PDB entry 6O8D | X-ray diffraction, 3.55 A resolution | chains L and H of the 3 polymer chains in the assembly

# Chain L
Molecule: Anti-CD28xCD3 CODV Fab Light chain
From: Homo sapiens
Notes: antibody fragment or engineered binder
Chain sequence (338 residues; numbered 1 to 338; the number before each row is that of its first residue):
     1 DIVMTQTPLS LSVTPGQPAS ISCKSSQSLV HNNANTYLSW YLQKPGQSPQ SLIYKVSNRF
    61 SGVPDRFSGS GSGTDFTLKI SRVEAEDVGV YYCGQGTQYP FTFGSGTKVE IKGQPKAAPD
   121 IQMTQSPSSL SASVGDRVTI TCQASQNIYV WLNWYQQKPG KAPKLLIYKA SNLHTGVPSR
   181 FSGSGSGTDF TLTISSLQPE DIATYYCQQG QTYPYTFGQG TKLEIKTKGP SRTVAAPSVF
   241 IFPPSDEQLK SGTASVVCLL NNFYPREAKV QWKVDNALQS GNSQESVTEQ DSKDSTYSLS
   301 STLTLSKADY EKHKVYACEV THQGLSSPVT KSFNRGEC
Disulfide bonds: Cys-23/Cys-93, Cys-142/Cys-207, Cys-258/Cys-318

# Chain H
Molecule: Anti-CD28xCD3 CODV Fab Heavy chain
From: Homo sapiens
Notes: antibody fragment or engineered binder
Chain sequence (358 residues; numbered 1 to 358; the number before each row is that of its first residue):
     1 QVQLVQSGAE VVKPGASVKV SCKASGYTFT SYYIHWVRQA PGQGLEWIGS IYPGNVNTNY
    61 AQKFQGRATL TVDTSISTAY MELSRLRSDD TAVYYCTRSH YGLDWNFDVW GKGTTVTVSS
   121 SQVQLVESGG GVVQPGRSLR LSCAASGFTF TKAWMHWVRQ APGKQLEWVA QIKDKSNSYA
   181 TYYADSVKGR FTISRDDSKN TLYLQMNSLR AEDTAVYYCR GVYYALSPFD YWGQGTLVTV
   241 SSRTASTKGP SVFPLAPSSK STSGGTAALG CLVKDYFPEP VTVSWNSGAL TSGVHTFPAV
   301 LQSSGLYSLS SVVTVPSSSL GTQTYICNVN HKPSNTKVDK KVEPKSCDKT HTHHHHHH
Unresolved in the structure: 261-264, 348-358
Disulfide bonds: Cys-22/Cys-96, Cys-143/Cys-219, Cys-271/Cys-327

# Chain L / chain H interface
Cross-chain cystine bridges: Cys-338(L)/Cys-347(H)
Residue-residue contacts (104):
  Tyr-37(L) with Tyr-224(H), hydrophobic
  Ser-39(L) with Tyr-224(H)
  Tyr-41(L) with Arg-220(H), hydrogen bond; Asp-230(H); Trp-232(H)
  Gln-43(L) with Gln-160(H), hydrogen bond; Leu-166(H); Tyr-218(H)
  Gln-47(L) with Tyr-218(H)
  Ser-48(L) with Tyr-218(H); Gly-233(H); Gln-234(H), hydrogen bond (side chain-backbone)
  Pro-49(L) with Leu-166(H), hydrophobic; Tyr-218(H); Trp-232(H)
  Gln-50(L) with Trp-232(H)
  Ser-51(L) with Asp-230(H), hydrogen bond; Trp-232(H), hydrogen bond
  Tyr-54(L) with Tyr-224(H), hydrogen bond (backbone-side chain)
  Phe-60(L) with Phe-229(H), hydrophobic; Asp-230(H)
  Glu-86(L) with Arg-85(H), salt bridge
  Tyr-92(L) with Gln-160(H); Lys-164(H), hydrogen bond (side chain-backbone); Gln-165(H); Leu-166(H)
  Tyr-99(L) with Gln-171(H), hydrogen bond; Lys-173(H); Tyr-182(H)
  Pro-100(L) with Trp-168(H), hydrophobic
  Phe-101(L) with His-156(H); Trp-168(H)
  Phe-103(L) with Val-158(H), hydrophobic; Gln-165(H); Leu-166(H); Trp-232(H), hydrophobic
  Gly-104(L) with Gln-165(H)
  Ser-105(L) with Gln-165(H), hydrogen bond (backbone-side chain)
  Trp-151(L) with Trp-105(H)
  Asn-153(L) with Trp-105(H), hydrogen bond (side chain-backbone); Asn-106(H)
  Tyr-155(L) with Asn-106(H); Phe-107(H), hydrogen bond (side chain-backbone); Trp-110(H)
  Gln-157(L) with Gln-39(H), hydrogen bond; Tyr-95(H)
  Lys-161(L) with Tyr-95(H)
  Ala-162(L) with Tyr-95(H), hydrophobic; Trp-110(H), hydrophobic; Gly-111(H)
  Pro-163(L) with Leu-45(H), hydrophobic; Tyr-95(H); Trp-110(H)
  Leu-165(L) with Asn-106(H); Phe-107(H)
  Tyr-168(L) with Trp-105(H), hydrophobic; Asn-106(H)
  Tyr-206(L) with Gln-39(H), hydrogen bond; Gly-44(H)
  Gln-208(L) with Trp-105(H), hydrogen bond (side chain-backbone)
  Tyr-213(L) with Tyr-60(H)
  Pro-214(L) with Trp-47(H), hydrophobic
  Tyr-215(L) with Trp-47(H)
  Phe-217(L) with Leu-45(H), hydrophobic; Glu-46(H)
  Gly-218(L) with Gly-44(H); Leu-45(H)
  Gln-219(L) with Gly-44(H)
  Phe-240(L) with Ala-268(H), hydrophobic
  Phe-242(L) with Leu-255(H), hydrophobic; Ala-268(H); Leu-269(H), hydrophobic
  Ser-245(L) with Phe-253(H); Pro-254(H)
  Glu-247(L) with Phe-253(H); Pro-254(H); Lys-340(H), salt bridge
  Gln-248(L) with Phe-253(H); Lys-274(H)
  Thr-253(L) with Lys-274(H)
  Ser-255(L) with Leu-272(H); Lys-274(H)
  Leu-259(L) with Phe-297(H), hydrophobic; Val-312(H), hydrophobic
  Asn-261(L) with His-295(H); Thr-314(H)
  Gln-284(L) with Val-300(H); Leu-301(H); Gln-302(H)
  Glu-285(L) with Val-300(H)
  Ser-286(L) with Phe-297(H); Pro-298(H), hydrogen bond (side chain-backbone); Val-300(H)
  Val-287(L) with Pro-298(H)
  Thr-288(L) with Phe-297(H); Pro-298(H)
  Ser-298(L) with His-295(H), hydrogen bond; Phe-297(H)
  Leu-299(L) with Phe-297(H)
  Ser-300(L) with Phe-297(H)
  Thr-304(L) with Lys-274(H)
  Gly-336(L) with Lys-345(H)
  Cys-338(L) with Lys-345(H); Cys-347(H), disulfide
Also at the interface, not in a pair above, chain L (66 interface residues in all): Leu-38, Lys-55, Arg-66, Gly-160, Gly-220, Ser-251, Val-257, Asn-262, Asp-291, Glu-337
Also at the interface, not in a pair above, chain H (63 interface residues in all): Gln-43, Asn-59, Ala-61, Gln-62, Asp-104, Pro-228, Gly-235, Ala-256, Lys-260, Thr-266, Ala-267, Gly-270, Thr-296, Ser-303

# Summary
Chain L and chain H form an interface of 66 and 63 residues respectively, with 1 disulfide bond, 16 hydrogen
bonds and 2 salt bridges. Polar contacts include Glu-86(L)/Arg-85(H), Glu-247(L)/Lys-340(H) and
Tyr-41(L)/Arg-220(H).
Here chain L is Anti-CD28xCD3 CODV Fab Light chain and chain H is Anti-CD28xCD3 CODV Fab Heavy chain, both
from Homo sapiens. Entry 6O8D (Anti-CD28xCD3 CODV Fab bound to CD28) was determined by X-ray diffraction
together with 6O89 from the same study.
